8VZN - chains A and B of the 3 polymer chains in the assembly; structure by electron microscopy, 2.77 A resolution.

[Chain A]
Protein: Feline leukemia virus subgroup C cellular receptor 2
Organism: Mus musculus
Reference sequence: A0A0R4J0E9 (A0A0R4J0E9_MOUSE); numbering as in UniProt (aligned over 1-551)
Amino-acid sequence (551 residues; numbered 1 to 551; the number before each row is that of its first residue):
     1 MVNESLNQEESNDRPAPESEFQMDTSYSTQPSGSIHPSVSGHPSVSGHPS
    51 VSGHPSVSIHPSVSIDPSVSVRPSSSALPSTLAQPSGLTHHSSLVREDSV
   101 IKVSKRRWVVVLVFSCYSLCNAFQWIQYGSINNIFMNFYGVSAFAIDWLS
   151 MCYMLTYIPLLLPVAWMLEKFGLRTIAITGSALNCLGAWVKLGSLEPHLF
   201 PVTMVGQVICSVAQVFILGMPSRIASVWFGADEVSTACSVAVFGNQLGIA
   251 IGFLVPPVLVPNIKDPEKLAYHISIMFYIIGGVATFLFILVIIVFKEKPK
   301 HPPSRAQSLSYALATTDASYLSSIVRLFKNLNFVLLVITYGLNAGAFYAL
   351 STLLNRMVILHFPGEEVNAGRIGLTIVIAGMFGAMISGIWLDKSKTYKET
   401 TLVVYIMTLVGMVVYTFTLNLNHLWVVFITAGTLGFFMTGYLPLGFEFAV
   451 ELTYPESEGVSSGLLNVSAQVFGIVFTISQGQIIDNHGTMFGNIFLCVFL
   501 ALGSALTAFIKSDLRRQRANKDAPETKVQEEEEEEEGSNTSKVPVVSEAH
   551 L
Disordered / not traced: 1-99, 313-318, 523-551
Residues lining bound ligands: choline ion (CHT): Ala122, Trp125, Tyr153, Met154, Gln214, Leu218, Asn245, Ile249, Tyr348, Gln470
What the authors report for this chain:
  - binding site for choline ion: Trp125, Tyr153, Met154, Gln214, Tyr348, Gln470
  - conformationally variable residues: Tyr348, Gln470

[Chain B]
Protein: Fab FLV9 heavy chain
Organism: synthetic construct
Notes: antibody fragment or engineered binder
Amino-acid sequence (239 residues; numbered 1 to 239; the number before each row is that of its first residue):
     1 EISEVQLVESGGGLVQPGGSLRLSCAASGFNVSSSYIHWVRQAPGKGLEW
    51 VASIYPYSGYTSYADSVKGRFTISADTSKNTAYLQMNSLRAEDTAVYYCA
   101 RKQYNWPWPYIHSRYWGFDYWGQGTLVTVSSASTKGPSVFPLAPSSKSTS
   151 GGTAALGCLVKDYFPEPVTVSWNSGALTSGVHTFPAVLQSSGLYSLSSVV
   201 TVPSSSLGTQTYICNVNHKPSNTKVDKKVEPKSCDKTHT
Disordered / not traced: 1-11, 129-239
Disulfide bonds: Cys25-Cys99

[Chain A / chain B interface]
Contacting residue pairs - 34 pairs, chain A then chain B:
  Phe138(A) - Tyr104(B)
  Tyr139(A) - Tyr57(B)  hydrogen bond (backbone-side chain)
  Leu192(A) - Trp106(B)
  Gly193(A) - Trp106(B)
  Leu195(A) - Tyr104(B)  hydrogen bond (backbone-side chain)
  Leu195(A) - Trp106(B)
  Leu195(A) - Pro107(B)  hydrophobic
  Glu196(A) - Tyr104(B)
  Glu196(A) - Trp106(B)  hydrogen bond
  Pro197(A) - Tyr55(B)  hydrophobic
  Pro197(A) - Tyr57(B)  hydrogen bond (backbone-side chain)
  Pro197(A) - Tyr104(B)
  His198(A) - Ser33(B)  hydrogen bond (side chain-backbone)
  His198(A) - Tyr55(B)
  His198(A) - Tyr57(B)
  Leu199(A) - Trp106(B)  hydrophobic
  Lys264(A) - Tyr60(B)
  Asp265(A) - Tyr36(B)
  Asp265(A) - Tyr60(B)
  Pro266(A) - Tyr36(B)
  Pro266(A) - Tyr55(B)  hydrophobic
  Pro266(A) - Ser58(B)
  Pro266(A) - Tyr60(B)
  Pro266(A) - Tyr104(B)
  Glu267(A) - Tyr36(B)  hydrogen bond (backbone-side chain)
  Glu267(A) - Lys102(B)  salt bridge
  Glu267(A) - Tyr104(B)
  Glu267(A) - Asn105(B)  hydrogen bond (side chain-backbone)
  Ala270(A) - Tyr104(B)
  Ala270(A) - Pro107(B)
  Tyr271(A) - Pro107(B)  hydrophobic
  Ser274(A) - Pro107(B)
  Tyr278(A) - Trp108(B)
  Tyr278(A) - Pro109(B)
Also at the interface, not in a pair above, chain A (19 interface residues in all): Asn137, Ser194
Also at the interface, not in a pair above, chain B (14 interface residues in all): Ser34

[Summary]
The interface between chain A and chain B involves 19 residues on one side and 14 on the other, with 7
hydrogen bonds and 1 salt bridge. Polar contacts include Glu267(A)-Lys102(B), Tyr139(A)-Tyr57(B) and
Leu195(A)-Tyr104(B). The paper reports a binding site for choline ion at Trp125(A), Tyr153(A) and Met154(A)
among others; conformational variability at Tyr348(A) and Gln470(A).
Chain A is Feline leukemia virus subgroup C cellular receptor 2 (Mus musculus) and chain B is Fab FLV9 heavy
chain (synthetic construct); the structure, Cryo-EM structure of FLVCR2 in the inward-facing state with
choline bound, was determined by electron microscopy together with 8VZO from the same study.
